PDB entry 5FGD | X-ray diffraction, 2.80 A resolution | chains L and V of the 28 polymer chains in the assembly

Chain L:
Protein: Proteasome subunit beta type-6
From: Saccharomyces cerevisiae (strain ATCC 204508 / S288c)
Notes: EC 3.4.25.1
Reference sequence: P23724 (PSB6_YEAST); residues 1-222 here correspond to UniProt positions 20-241 (UniProt number = residue number + 19)
Chain sequence (222 residues; row label = number of the first residue in the row):
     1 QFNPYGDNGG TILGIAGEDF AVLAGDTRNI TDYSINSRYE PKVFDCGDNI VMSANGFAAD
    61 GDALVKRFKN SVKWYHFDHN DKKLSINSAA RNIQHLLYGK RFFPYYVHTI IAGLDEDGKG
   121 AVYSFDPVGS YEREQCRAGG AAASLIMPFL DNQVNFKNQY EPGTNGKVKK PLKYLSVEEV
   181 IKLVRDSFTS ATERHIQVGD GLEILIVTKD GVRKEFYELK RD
Ion coordination: Mg2+: Asp-222 (shared with Ile-163(V), Asp-166(V), Ser-169(V) of chain V)

Chain V:
Protein: Proteasome subunit beta type-2
From: Saccharomyces cerevisiae (strain ATCC 204508 / S288c)
Notes: EC 3.4.25.1
Reference sequence: P25043 (PSB2_YEAST); residues 1-232 here correspond to UniProt positions 30-261 (UniProt number = residue number + 29)
Chain sequence (232 residues; row label = number of the first residue in the row):
     1 TTIVGVKFNN GVVIAADTRS TQGPIVADKN CAKLHRISPK IWCAGAGTAA DTEAVTQLIG
    61 SNIELHSLYT SREPRVVSAL QMLKQHLFKY QGHIGAYLIV AGVDPTGSHL FSIHAHGSTD
   121 VGYYLSLGSG SLAAMAVLES HWKQDLTKEE AIKLASDAIQ AGIWNDLGSG SNVDVCVMEI
   181 GKDAEYLRNY LTPNVREEKQ KSYKFPRGTT AVLKESIVNI CDIQEEQVDI TA
Not modelled in the structure: 223-232
UniProt features mapped onto this chain:
  - active site: Thr-1 (Nucleophile)
Glycans and other covalent adducts: CARFILZOMIB, bound form (3BV) linked to Thr-1
Ion coordination: Mg2+: Ile-163, Asp-166, Ser-169 (shared with Asp-222(L) of chain L)
Small-molecule neighbours:
  - CARFILZOMIB, bound form (3BV; N-{(2S)-2-[(morpholin-4-ylacetyl)amino]-4-phenylbutanoyl}-L-leucyl-N-[(2R,3S,4S)-1,3-dihydroxy-2,6-dimethylheptan-4-yl]-L-phenylalaninamide), molecule 1: Arg-19, Ser-20, Thr-21, Gln-22, Ala-27, Cys-31, Lys-33, Gly-45, Ala-46, Gly-47, Thr-48, Ala-49, Thr-52, Ser-129, Gly-168
  - CARFILZOMIB, bound form (3BV), molecule 2: His-114, His-116, Ser-118, Asp-120
From the paper describing this entry:
  - catalytic residues: Lys-33 (proposed by the authors, not directly observed)

How chain L and chain V interact:
Residue-residue contacts - 56 pairs, chain L then chain V:
  Arg-28(L) / Leu-167(V)
  Ile-30(L) / Leu-167(V)  hydrophobic
  Asp-32(L) / Leu-167(V)
  Tyr-33(L) / Asn-165(V)
  Tyr-33(L) / Asp-166(V)
  Tyr-33(L) / Leu-167(V)  hydrogen bond (backbone-backbone)
  Tyr-33(L) / Gly-168(V)
  Ile-35(L) / Trp-164(V)
  Ile-35(L) / Leu-167(V)  hydrophobic
  Arg-38(L) / Trp-164(V)  hydrogen bond (side chain-backbone)
  Arg-38(L) / Asn-165(V)
  Phe-149(L) / Tyr-203(V)  hydrophobic
  Asn-152(L) / Phe-205(V)
  Gln-153(L) / Tyr-203(V)
  Gln-153(L) / Phe-205(V)
  Gln-159(L) / Phe-205(V)
  Gln-159(L) / Thr-209(V)
  Tyr-160(L) / Thr-209(V)  hydrogen bond (backbone-backbone)
  Tyr-160(L) / Ala-211(V)  hydrophobic
  Pro-162(L) / Arg-207(V)
  Pro-162(L) / Gly-208(V)
  Gly-166(L) / Ala-211(V)
  Glu-179(L) / Lys-201(V)
  Lys-182(L) / Gln-200(V)
  Leu-183(L) / Tyr-203(V)
  Arg-185(L) / Glu-197(V)  salt bridge
  Arg-185(L) / Gln-200(V)
  Asp-186(L) / Lys-199(V)
  Asp-186(L) / Gln-200(V)  hydrogen bond (side chain-backbone)
  Asp-186(L) / Lys-201(V)
  Asp-186(L) / Tyr-203(V)  hydrogen bond
  Thr-189(L) / Arg-196(V)  hydrogen bond
  Ser-190(L) / Arg-196(V)  hydrogen bond
  Glu-193(L) / Val-26(V)
  Glu-193(L) / Lys-29(V)  salt bridge
  Glu-193(L) / Arg-196(V)
  Arg-194(L) / Pro-24(V)
  Arg-194(L) / Ile-25(V)
  Arg-194(L) / Val-26(V)  hydrogen bond (side chain-backbone)
  Arg-194(L) / Ala-27(V)  hydrogen bond (side chain-backbone)
  Arg-194(L) / Lys-29(V)
  His-195(L) / Pro-24(V)
  His-195(L) / Ile-25(V)
  Ile-196(L) / Arg-19(V)
  Ile-196(L) / Pro-24(V)  hydrogen bond (backbone-backbone)
  Ile-196(L) / Val-26(V)  hydrophobic
  Ile-196(L) / Leu-167(V)
  Lys-220(L) / Asn-194(V)  hydrogen bond (side chain-backbone)
  Arg-221(L) / Trp-164(V)
  Asp-222(L) / Arg-19(V)  salt bridge
  Asp-222(L) / Ile-163(V)
  Asp-222(L) / Asp-166(V)
  Asp-222(L) / Ser-169(V)
  Asp-222(L) / Gly-170(V)
  Asp-222(L) / Ser-171(V)  hydrogen bond (side chain-backbone)
  Asp-222(L) / Asn-194(V)
Interface residues without a listed pair, chain L (31 interface residues in all): Ser-34, Leu-145, Asn-158, Glu-161
Interface residues without a listed pair, chain V (32 interface residues in all): Thr-21, Gly-23, Asp-28, Ser-129, Pro-206

In short:
31 residues of chain L and 32 residues of chain V are in contact, with 12 hydrogen bonds and 3 salt bridges.
Polar pairs include Arg-185(L)/Glu-197(V), Glu-193(L)/Lys-29(V) and Asp-222(L)/Arg-19(V). Ligands of chain V:
CARFILZOMIB, bound form. Covalently linked CARFILZOMIB, bound form: at Thr-1(V). From the paper: the catalytic
residue Lys-33(V).
Here chain L is Proteasome subunit beta type-6 and chain V is Proteasome subunit beta type-2, both from
Saccharomyces cerevisiae (strain ATCC 204508 / S288c). Entry 5FGD (Yeast 20S proteasome beta5-H(-2)L-T1A
double mutant in complex with Carfilzomib) was determined by X-ray diffraction (same publication as 5CZ4,
5CZ5, 5CZ6, 5CZ7, 5CZ8, 5CZ9 and 16 further entries).
